3NAA - chains L and H; structure by X-ray diffraction, 1.70 A resolution.

# Chain L
Name: Fab15 Mut5 light chain
Organism: Homo sapiens
Sequence (214 residues; numbered 1 to 214; the number before each row is that of its first residue):
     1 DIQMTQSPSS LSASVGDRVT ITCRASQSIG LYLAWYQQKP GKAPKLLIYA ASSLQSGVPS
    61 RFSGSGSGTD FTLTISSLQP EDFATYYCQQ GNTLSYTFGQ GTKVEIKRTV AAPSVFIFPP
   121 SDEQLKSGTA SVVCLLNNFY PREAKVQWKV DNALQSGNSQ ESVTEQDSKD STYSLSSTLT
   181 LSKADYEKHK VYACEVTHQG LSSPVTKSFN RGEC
Disulfides: Cys23-Cys88, Cys134-Cys194
Bound ions: Zn2+ site 1: Asp151, His189 (together with acetate ion); Zn2+ site 2: Cys214 (together with acetate ion) (shared with His213(H), His217(H) of chain H)

# Chain H
Name: Fab15 Mut5 heavy chain
Organism: Homo sapiens
Notes: engineered mutation(s): V34I, G35S, E95Q
Sequence (225 residues; each row starts with the number of its first residue; a row labelled like 82A-82C holds insertion residues (82A, then the next letters in order)):
     1 EVQLVQSGAE VKKPGESLKI SCKGSGYSFT NYWISWVRQM PGKGLEWMGF ID
   52A P
    53 SDSYTNYAPS FQGQVTISAD KSISTAYLQW
82A-82C SSL
    83 KASDTAMYYC ARQLYQGY
100A-100D MDTF
   101 DSWGQGTLVT VSSASTKGPS VFPLAPCSRS TSESTAALGC LVKDYFPEPV TVSWNSGALT
   161 SGVHTFPAVL QSSGLYSLSS VVTVPSSSLG TKTYTCNVDH KPSNTKVDKR VHHHHHH
Disulfides: Cys22-Cys92, Cys140-Cys196
Bound ions: Zn2+ site 1: Asp52, Asp54; Zn2+ site 2: His213, His217 (together with acetate ion) (shared with Cys214(L) of chain L)

# Chain L / chain H interface
Disulfides between the chains: Cys214(L)-Cys127(H)
Residue-residue contacts - 88 pairs, chain L then chain H:
  Asp1(L) - Pro61(H)
  Tyr32(L) - Gly99(H)
  Tyr32(L) - Tyr100(H)
  Tyr32(L) - Met100A(H)
  Leu33(L) - Met100A(H)
  Ala34(L) - Met100A(H)
  Tyr36(L) - Thr100C(H)
  Tyr36(L) - Phe100D(H)  hydrogen bond (side chain-backbone)
  Tyr36(L) - Trp103(H)
  Gln38(L) - Gln39(H)  hydrogen bond
  Gln38(L) - Tyr91(H)  hydrogen bond
  Lys42(L) - Tyr91(H)  hydrogen bond (backbone-side chain)
  Ala43(L) - Tyr91(H)  hydrophobic
  Ala43(L) - Trp103(H)  hydrophobic
  Ala43(L) - Gly104(H)
  Pro44(L) - Leu45(H)  hydrophobic
  Pro44(L) - Trp103(H)
  Leu46(L) - Gln98(H)
  Leu46(L) - Thr100C(H)
  Leu46(L) - Phe100D(H)
  Tyr49(L) - Gln98(H)
  Tyr49(L) - Gly99(H)
  Tyr49(L) - Thr100C(H)
  Ala50(L) - Gly99(H)
  Ala50(L) - Met100A(H)  hydrogen bond (backbone-side chain)
  Gln55(L) - Gln98(H)
  Tyr87(L) - Gln39(H)  hydrogen bond
  Tyr87(L) - Lys43(H)
  Tyr87(L) - Gly44(H)
  Tyr87(L) - Leu45(H)  hydrophobic
  Gln89(L) - Asp100B(H)
  Gln89(L) - Phe100D(H)
  Gly91(L) - Met100A(H)
  Leu94(L) - Trp47(H)  hydrophobic
  Leu94(L) - Phe50(H)  hydrophobic
  Leu94(L) - Asn58(H)
  Ser95(L) - Trp47(H)
  Ser95(L) - Ala60(H)
  Ser95(L) - Pro61(H)
  Tyr96(L) - Trp47(H)
  Tyr96(L) - Asp100B(H)  hydrogen bond
  Phe98(L) - Leu45(H)
  Phe98(L) - Trp47(H)
  Phe98(L) - Phe100D(H)  hydrophobic
  Phe116(L) - Ala137(H)  hydrophobic
  Phe118(L) - Leu124(H)
  Phe118(L) - Ala125(H)
  Phe118(L) - Pro126(H)
  Phe118(L) - Ala137(H)
  Pro119(L) - Ala125(H)
  Pro119(L) - Cys127(H)  hydrophobic
  Ser121(L) - Phe122(H)
  Ser121(L) - Pro123(H)
  Asp122(L) - His216(H)
  Asp122(L) - His217(H)  salt bridge
  Glu123(L) - Phe122(H)
  Glu123(L) - Pro123(H)
  Glu123(L) - Lys209(H)  salt bridge
  Gln124(L) - Phe122(H)
  Gln124(L) - Lys143(H)
  Ser131(L) - Leu141(H)
  Ser131(L) - Lys143(H)
  Val133(L) - Leu124(H)  hydrophobic
  Leu135(L) - Ala137(H)  hydrophobic
  Leu135(L) - Phe166(H)  hydrophobic
  Leu135(L) - Val181(H)  hydrophobic
  Asn137(L) - His164(H)  hydrogen bond
  Asn137(L) - Thr183(H)
  Asn138(L) - His164(H)  hydrogen bond
  Gln160(L) - Val169(H)
  Gln160(L) - Leu170(H)
  Gln160(L) - Gln171(H)
  Glu161(L) - Val169(H)
  Ser162(L) - Phe166(H)
  Ser162(L) - Pro167(H)  hydrogen bond (side chain-backbone)
  Val163(L) - Pro167(H)
  Thr164(L) - Phe166(H)
  Asp167(L) - His164(H)
  Ser174(L) - His164(H)  hydrogen bond
  Ser174(L) - Phe166(H)
  Leu175(L) - Phe166(H)
  Ser176(L) - Phe166(H)
  Ser176(L) - Ser179(H)  hydrogen bond
  Phe209(L) - Cys127(H)  hydrophobic
  Cys214(L) - Cys127(H)  disulfide
  Cys214(L) - Ser128(H)  hydrogen bond (backbone-backbone)
  Cys214(L) - His213(H)  hydrogen bond (backbone-side chain)
  Cys214(L) - His217(H)  hydrogen bond (backbone-side chain)
Other interface residues (no listed pair), chain L (45 interface residues in all): Ile117, Thr129
Other interface residues (no listed pair), chain H (50 interface residues in all): Val37, Glu46, Asp101, Glu133, Thr135, Ala136, Leu138, Thr165

# Overview
45 residues of chain L face 50 of chain H across their interface, with 1 disulfide bond, 15 hydrogen bonds and
2 salt bridges. Polar contacts include Asp122(L)-His217(H), Glu123(L)-Lys209(H) and Tyr36(L)-Phe100D(H). The
Zn2+ site 1 is built by Asp151(L) and His189(L).
Here chain L is Fab15 Mut5 light chain and chain H is Fab15 Mut5 heavy chain, both from Homo sapiens. Entry
3NAA (Crystal structure of Fab15 Mut5) was determined by X-ray diffraction.
